PDB entry 8OSO | X-ray diffraction, 2.50 A resolution | chain A

== Chain A ==
Name: GTPase HRas
From: Homo sapiens
Notes: EC 3.6.5.2; fragment: GTPase HRAS N-terminally processed
Reference sequence: P01112 (RASH_HUMAN); numbering as in UniProt (aligned over 1-166)
Chain sequence (166 residues; row label = number of the first residue in the row):
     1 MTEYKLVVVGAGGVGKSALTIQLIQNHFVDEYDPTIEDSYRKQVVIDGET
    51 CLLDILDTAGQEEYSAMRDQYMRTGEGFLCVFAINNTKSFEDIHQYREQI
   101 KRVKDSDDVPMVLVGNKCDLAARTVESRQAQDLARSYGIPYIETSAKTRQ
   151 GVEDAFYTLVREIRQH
Bound ions: Mg2+: S17 (together with GMP-PNP)
Ligand contacts:
  - GMP-PNP (GNP; phosphoaminophosphonic acid-guanylate ester): A11, G12, G13, V14, G15, K16, S17, A18, F28, V29, D30, E31, T35, T58, A59, G60, Q61, N116, K117, D119, L120, S145, A146, K147
  - 1,4,7,10-tetraazacyclododecane (YCN): T35, A59, Q61, Y64
UniProt features mapped onto this chain:
  - region: H166 (Hypervariable region)
  - motif: Y32 to Y40 (Effector region)
  - binding site (GTP): G13 to A18, V29 to T35, A59, G60, N116 to D119, S145 to K147
  - modified residue: M1 (N-acetylmethionine), T2 (N-acetylthreonine), C118 (S-nitrosocysteine)
  - glycosylation: T35 (Microbial infection: O-linked (Glc) threonine)
  - natural variant: G12 (G12A: In CSTLO; G12C: In CSTLO; G12D: In CSTLO; G12E: In CSTLO; G12S: In CSTLO and CMEMS; G12V: In CSTLO, bladder carcinoma and CMEMS), G13 (G13C: In CSTLO; G13D: In CSTLO; G13R: In SFM), Q22 (Q22K: In CMEMS), E37 (E37EE: In CSTLO), T58 (T58I: In CSTLO), Q61 (Q61K: In NMTC2; Q61L: In melanoma), E63 (E63K: In CMEMS), S89 (S89C: Found in a patient with severe fetal hydrops and pleural effusion; uncertain significance), K117 (K117R: In CSTLO), A146 (A146T: In CSTLO; A146V: In CSTLO)
  - mutagenesis: S17 (S17N: Dominant negative. Prevents PLCE1 EGF-induced recruitment to plasma membrane. No effect on subcellular location of isoform 2), N26 (N26G: Loss of interaction with PLCE1; when associated with V-12), V29 (V29A: No effect on interaction with PLCE1; when associated with V-12), Y32 (Y32F: Loss of interaction and recruitment to plasma membrane of PLCE1; when associated with V-12), P34 (P34G: No effect on interaction with PLCE1; when associated with V-12), T35 (T35S: Loss of interaction with PLCE1; when associated with V-12), E37 (E37G: No effect on interaction with PLCE1; when associated with V-12), D38 (D38N: No effect on interaction with PLCE1; when associated with V-12), S39 (S39C: No effect on interaction with PLCE1; when associated with V-12), A59 (A59T: Loss of GTPase activity and creation of an autophosphorylation site), Q61 (Q61I: Moderately increased transformation of cultured cell lines; Q61R: Promotes interaction with SHOC2 and PP1C; Q61V: Strongly increased transformation of cultured cell lines), A83 (A83T: GTP-binding activity reduced by factor of 30), 4 further mutagenesis entries in UniProt
What the authors report for this chain:
  - contacts within the chain: S65-Q99 (hydrogen bond)
  - conformationally variable residues (helix shift, loop rearrangement, side-chain flip): V29 to S39, Q43 to C51, G60 to Y71
  - binding site for 1,4,7,10-tetraazacyclododecane: T35

== Overview ==
Chain A binds GMP-PNP and 1,4,7,10-tetraazacyclododecane. Curated annotation (UniProt) lists 22 GTP-binding
residues and 17 mutagenesis sites. The paper reports a binding site for 1,4,7,10-tetraazacyclododecane at T35;
conformational variability at V29, Q43 and G60.
Chain A is GTPase HRas (Homo sapiens); the structure, GTPase HRAS in complex with Zn-cyclen under 500 MPa
pressure, was determined by X-ray diffraction, deposited together with 8OSM and 8OSN.
